PDB entry 6YLY | electron microscopy, 3.80 A resolution | chains C and 1 of the 49 polymer chains in the assembly

[Chain C]
Molecule: 60S ribosomal protein L4-A
Organism: Saccharomyces cerevisiae
UniProt: P10664 (RL4A_YEAST); numbering as in UniProt (aligned over 1-362)
Sequence (362 residues; numbered 1 to 362; the number before each row is that of its first residue):
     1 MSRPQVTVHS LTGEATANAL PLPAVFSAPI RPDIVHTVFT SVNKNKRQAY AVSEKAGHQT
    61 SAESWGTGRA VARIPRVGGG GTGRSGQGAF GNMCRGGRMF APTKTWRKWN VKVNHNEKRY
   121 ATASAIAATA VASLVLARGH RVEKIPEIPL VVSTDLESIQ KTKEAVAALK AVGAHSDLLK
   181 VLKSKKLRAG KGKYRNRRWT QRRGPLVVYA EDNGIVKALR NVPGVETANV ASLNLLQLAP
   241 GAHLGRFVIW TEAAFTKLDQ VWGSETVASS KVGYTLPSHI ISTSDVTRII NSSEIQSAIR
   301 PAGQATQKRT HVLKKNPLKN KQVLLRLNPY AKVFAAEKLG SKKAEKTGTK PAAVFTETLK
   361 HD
Unresolved in the structure: 1
Swiss-Prot annotation at these positions:
  - modified residue: Ser2 (N-acetylserine), Arg95 (Omega-N-methylarginine)
  - mutagenesis: Arg95 (R95E: Leads to a slower growth at higher temperatures but allows RPL4 assembly into the 60S subunit; when associated with E-98), Arg98 (R98E: Leads to a slower growth at higher temperatures but allows RPL4 assembly into the 60S subunit; when associated with E-95), Ile289 (I289A: Leads to an inefficient release from ACL4 with a delayed assembly into the 60S subunit; when associated with A-290 and A-295), Ile290 (I290A: Leads to an inefficient release from ACL4 with a delayed assembly into the 60S subunit; when associated with A-289 and A-295), Ile295 (I295A: Leads to an inefficient release from ACL4 with a delayed assembly into the 60S subunit; when associated with A-289 and A-290), Lys314 (K314A: Significantly diminished nuclear localization; when associated with A-315 and A-319), Lys315 (K315A: Significantly diminished nuclear localization; when associated with A-314 and A-319), Lys319 (K319A: Significantly diminished nuclear localization; when associated with A-314 and A-315), Lys332 (K332E: Leads to an inefficient release from ACL4 with a delayed assembly into the 60S subunit; when associated with A-334), Phe334 (F334A: Leads to an inefficient release from ACL4 with a delayed assembly into the 60S subunit; when associated with e-332)

[Chain 1]
Molecule: 25S rRNA
Organism: Saccharomyces cerevisiae
Sequence (3396 nucleotides; each row starts with the number of its first residue):
     1 GUUUGACCUC AAAUCAGGUA GGAGUACCCG CUGAACUUAA GCAUAUCAAU AAGCGGAGGA
    61 AAAGAAACCA ACCGGGAUUG CCUUAGUAAC GGCGAGUGAA GCGGCAAAAG CUCAAAUUUG
   121 AAAUCUGGUA CCUUCGGUGC CCGAGUUGUA AUUUGGAGAG GGCAACUUUG GGGCCGUUCC
   181 UUGUCUAUGU UCCUUGGAAC AGGACGUCAU AGAGGGUGAG AAUCCCGUGU GGCGAGGAGU
   241 GCGGUUCUUU GUAAAGUGCC UUCGAAGAGU CGAGUUGUUU GGGAAUGCAG CUCUAAGUGG
   301 GUGGUAAAUU CCAUCUAAAG CUAAAUAUUG GCGAGAGACC GAUAGCGAAC AAGUACAGUG
   361 AUGGAAAGAU GAAAAGAACU UUGAAAAGAG AGUGAAAAAG UACGUGAAAU UGUUGAAAGG
   421 GAAGGGCAUU UGAUCAGACA UGGUGUUUUG UGCCCUCUGC UCCUUGUGGG UAGGGGAAUC
   481 UCGCAUUUCA CUGGGCCAGC AUCAGUUUUG GUGGCAGGAU AAAUCCAUAG GAAUGUAGCU
   541 UGCCUCGGUA AGUAUUAUAG CCUGUGGGAA UACUGCCAGC UGGGACUGAG GACUGCGACG
   601 UAAGUCAAGG AUGCUGGCAU AAUGGUUAUA UGCCGCCCGU CUUGAAACAC GGACCAAGGA
   661 GUCUAACGUC UAUGCGAGUG UUUGGGUGUA AAACCCAUAC GCGUAAUGAA AGUGAACGUA
   721 GGUUGGGGCC UCGCAAGAGG UGCACAAUCG ACCGAUCCUG AUGUCUUCGG AUGGAUUUGA
   781 GUAAGAGCAU AGCUGUUGGG ACCCGAAAGA UGGUGAACUA UGCCUGAAUA GGGUGAAGCC
   841 AGAGGAAACU CUGGUGGAGG CUCGUAGCGG UUCUGACGUG CAAAUCGAUC GUCGAAUUUG
   901 GGUAUAGGGG CGAAAGACUA AUCGAACCAU CUAGUAGCUG GUUCCUGCCG AAGUUUCCCU
   961 CAGGAUAGCA GAAGCUCGUA UCAGUUUUAU GAGGUAAAGC GAAUGAUUAG AGGUUCCGGG
  1021 GUCGAAAUGA CCUUGACCUA UUCUCAAACU UUAAAUAUGU AAGAAGUCCU UGUUACUUAA
  1081 UUGAACGUGG ACAUUUGAAU GAAGAGCUUU UAGUGGGCCA UUUUUGGUAA GCAGAACUGG
  1141 CGAUGCGGGA UGAACCGAAC GUAGAGUUAA GGUGCCGGAA UACACGCUCA UCAGACACCA
  1201 CAAAAGGUGU UAGUUCAUCU AGACAGCCGG ACGGUGGCCA UGGAAGUCGG AAUCCGCUAA
  1261 GGAGUGUGUA ACAACUCACC GGCCGAAUGA ACUAGCCCUG AAAAUGGAUG GCGCUCAAGC
  1321 GUGUUACCUA UACUCUACCG UCAGGGUUGA UAUGAUGCCC UGACGAGUAG GCAGGCGUGG
  1381 AGGUCAGUGA CGAAGCCUAG ACCGUAAGGU CGGGUCGAAC GGCCUCUAGU GCAGAUCUUG
  1441 GUGGUAGUAG CAAAUAUUCA AAUGAGAACU UUGAAGACUG AAGUGGGGAA AGGUUCCACG
  1501 UCAACAGCAG UUGGACGUGG GUUAGUCGAU CCUAAGAGAU GGGGAAGCUC CGUUUCAAAG
  1561 GCCUGAUUUU AUGCAGGCCA CCAUCGAAAG GGAAUCCGGU UAAGAUUCCG GAACCUGGAU
  1621 AUGGAUUCUU CACGGUAACG UAACUGAAUG UGGAGACGUC GGCGCGAGCC CUGGGAGGAG
  1681 UUAUCUUUUC UUCUUAACAG CUUAUCACCC CGGAAUUGGU UUAUCCGGAG AUGGGGUCUU
  1741 AUGGCUGGAA GAGGCCAGCA CCUUUGCUGG CUCCGGUGCG CUUGUGACGG CCCGUGAAAA
  1801 UCCACAGGAA GGAAUAGUUU UCAUGCCAGG UCGUACUGAU AACCGCAGCA GGUCUCCAAG
  1861 GUGAACAGCC UCUAGUUGAU AGAAUAAUGU AGAUAAGGGA AGUCGGCAAA AUAGAUCCGU
  1921 AACUUCGGGA UAAGGAUUGG CUCUAAGGGU CGGGUAGUGA GGGCCUUGGU CAGACGCAGC
  1981 GGGCGUGCUU GUGGACUGCU UGGUGGGGCU UGCUCUGCUA GGCGGACUAC UUGCGUGCCU
  2041 UGUUGUAGAC GGCCUUGGUA GGUCUCUUGU AGACCGUCGC UUGCUACAAU UAACGAUCAA
  2101 CUUAGAACUG GUACGGACAA GGGGAAUCUG ACUGUCUAAU UAAAACAUAG CAUUGCGAUG
  2161 GUCAGAAAGU GAUGUUGACG CAAUGUGAUU UCUGCCCAGU GCUCUGAAUG UCAAAGUGAA
  2221 GAAAUUCAAC CAAGCGCGGG UAAACGGCGG GAGUAACUAU GACUCUCUUA AGGUAGCCAA
  2281 AUGCCUCGUC AUCUAAUUAG UGACGCGCAU GAAUGGAUUA ACGAGAUUCC CACUGUCCCU
  2341 AUCUACUAUC UAGCGAAACC ACAGCCAAGG GAACGGGCUU GGCAGAAUCA GCGGGGAAAG
  2401 AAGACCCUGU UGAGCUUGAC UCUAGUUUGA CAUUGUGAAG AGACAUAGAG GGUGUAGAAU
  2461 AAGUGGGAGC UUCGGCGCCA GUGAAAUACC ACUACCUUUA UAGUUUCUUU ACUUAUUCAA
  2521 UGAAGCGGAG CUGGAAUUCA UUUUCCACGU UCUAGCAUUC AAGGUCCCAU UCGGGGCUGA
  2581 UCCGGGUUGA AGACAUUGUC AGGUGGGGAG UUUGGCUGGG GCGGCACAUC UGUUAAACGA
  2641 UAACGCAGAU GUCCUAAGGG GGGCUCAUGG AGAACAGAAA UCUCCAGUAG AACAAAAGGG
  2701 UAAAAGCCCC CUUGAUUUUG AUUUUCAGUG UGAAUACAAA CCAUGAAAGU GUGGCCUAUC
  2761 GAUCCUUUAG UCCCUCGGAA UUUGAGGCUA GAGGUGCCAG AAAAGUUACC ACAGGGAUAA
  2821 CUGGCUUGUG GCAGUCAAGC GUUCAUAGCG ACAUUGCUUU UUGAUUCUUC GAUGUCGGCU
  2881 CUUCCUAUCA UACCGAAGCA GAAUUCGGUA AGCGUUGGAU UGUUCACCCA CUAAUAGGGA
  2941 ACGUGAGCUG GGUUUAGACC GUCGUGAGAC AGGUUAGUUU UACCCUACUG AUGAAUGUUA
  3001 CCGCAAUAGU AAUUGAACUU AGUACGAGAG GAACAGUUCA UUCGGAUAAU UGGUUUUUGC
  3061 GGCUGUCUGA UCAGGCAUUG CCGCGAAGCU ACCAUCCGCU GGAUUAUGGC UGAACGCCUC
  3121 UAAGUCAGAA UCCAUGCUAG AACGCGGUGA UUUCUUUGCU CCACACAAUA UAGAUGGAUA
  3181 CGAAUAAGGC GUCCUUGUGG CGUCGCUGAA CCAUAGCAGG CUAGCAACGG UGCACUUGGC
  3241 GGAAAGGCCU UGGGUGCUUG CUGGCGAAUU GCAAUGUCAU UUUGCGUGGG GAUAAAUCAU
  3301 UUGUAUACGA CUUAGAUGUA CAACGGGGUA UUGUAAGCAG UAGAGUAGCC UUGUUGUUAC
  3361 GAUCUGCUGA GAUUAAGCCU UUGUUGUCUG AUUUGU
Unresolved in the structure: 1-2, 441-493, 643-647, 994-1053, 1070-1089, 1567-1573, 1954-2092, 2192-2312, 2371-2375, 2398-2421, 2446-2500, 2607-2767, 2791-2818, 2941-2980

[Interface between chain C and chain 1]
Contacting residue pairs (266):
  Arg31(C) - U673(1)  hydrogen bond to the phosphate
  Arg31(C) - G674(1)  salt bridge to the phosphate
  Ile34(C) - U673(1)  sugar contact
  Ile34(C) - G674(1)  sugar contact
  His36(C) - U1425(1)  hydrogen bond to the phosphate
  His36(C) - C1426(1)  phosphate contact
  Thr40(C) - C1426(1)  sugar contact
  Lys44(C) - A338(1)  base contact
  Lys44(C) - U1427(1)  salt bridge to the phosphate
  Asn45(C) - A692(1)  phosphate contact
  Asn45(C) - A693(1)  hydrogen bond to the phosphate
  Lys46(C) - A338(1)  phosphate contact
  Lys46(C) - A691(1)  phosphate contact
  Arg47(C) - A338(1)  phosphate contact
  Gln48(C) - A336(1)  base contact
  Gln48(C) - G337(1)  phosphate contact
  Gln48(C) - A338(1)  hydrogen bond to the phosphate
  Gln48(C) - A691(1)  hydrogen bond to the base
  Ala49(C) - G337(1)  hydrogen bond to the base
  Tyr50(C) - C339(1)  sugar contact
  Tyr50(C) - A1428(1)  phosphate contact
  Tyr50(C) - G1429(1)  hydrogen bond to the phosphate
  Val52(C) - G345(1)  phosphate contact
  Val52(C) - C346(1)  phosphate contact
  Val52(C) - G1429(1)  base contact
  Ser53(C) - C346(1)  hydrogen bond to the phosphate
  Glu54(C) - U329(1)  hydrogen bond to the base
  Lys55(C) - G347(1)  phosphate contact
  Ala56(C) - C346(1)  phosphate contact
  Ala56(C) - G347(1)  phosphate contact
  Gly57(C) - G347(1)  hydrogen bond to the phosphate
  His58(C) - A933(1)  salt bridge to the phosphate
  Gln59(C) - C346(1)  phosphate contact
  Gln59(C) - G347(1)  hydrogen bond to the base
  Thr60(C) - G364(1)  phosphate contact
  Ser61(C) - G363(1)  phosphate contact
  Ser61(C) - G364(1)  hydrogen bond to the phosphate
  Ser61(C) - A929(1)  hydrogen bond to the phosphate
  Ser64(C) - G805(1)  phosphate contact
  Ser64(C) - A806(1)  phosphate contact
  Gly66(C) - U1436(1)  base contact
  Thr67(C) - U1436(1)  base contact
  Gly68(C) - U1436(1)  hydrogen bond to the base
  Arg69(C) - U1436(1)  base contact
  Arg69(C) - A2358(1)  phosphate contact
  Arg69(C) - C2359(1)  salt bridge to the phosphate
  Ala70(C) - C1437(1)  phosphate contact
  Val71(C) - U1436(1)  sugar contact
  Val71(C) - C1437(1)  phosphate contact
  Ala72(C) - C1437(1)  phosphate contact
  Ala72(C) - U1438(1)  phosphate contact
  Arg73(C) - G805(1)  hydrogen bond to the base
  Arg73(C) - U939(1)  base contact
  Arg73(C) - U1436(1)  salt bridge to the phosphate
  Ile74(C) - C804(1)  sugar contact
  Pro75(C) - G805(1)  phosphate contact
  Arg76(C) - U1438(1)  salt bridge to the phosphate
  Gly78(C) - G363(1)  hydrogen bond to the sugar
  Gly80(C) - A357(1)  sugar contact
  Gly80(C) - G363(1)  base contact
  Gly81(C) - C356(1)  hydrogen bond to the sugar
  Gly81(C) - A357(1)  sugar contact
  Thr82(C) - A355(1)  hydrogen bond to the base
  Thr82(C) - G363(1)  base contact
  Thr82(C) - G364(1)  sugar contact
  Thr82(C) - A365(1)  sugar contact
  Arg84(C) - G364(1)  phosphate contact
  Arg84(C) - A365(1)  salt bridge to the phosphate
  Gln87(C) - U1439(1)  phosphate contact
  Gly88(C) - U1438(1)  phosphate contact
  Gly88(C) - U1439(1)  phosphate contact
  Phe90(C) - C804(1)  phosphate contact
  Asn92(C) - G659(1)  hydrogen bond to the sugar
  Asn92(C) - A660(1)  hydrogen bond to the sugar
  Asn92(C) - C803(1)  hydrogen bond to the sugar
  Met93(C) - G658(1)  base contact
  Met93(C) - G659(1)  sugar contact
  Met93(C) - A1435(1)  base contact
  Cys94(C) - U1438(1)  sugar contact
  Arg95(C) - U343(1)  hydrogen bond to the sugar
  Arg95(C) - A344(1)  phosphate contact
  Arg95(C) - A366(1)  salt bridge to the phosphate
  Arg95(C) - A367(1)  salt bridge to the phosphate
  Arg95(C) - U1438(1)  sugar contact
  Arg95(C) - U1439(1)  sugar contact
  Gly96(C) - A344(1)  hydrogen bond to the phosphate
  Gly97(C) - G345(1)  phosphate contact
  Arg98(C) - C804(1)  salt bridge to the phosphate
  Arg98(C) - A933(1)  hydrogen bond to the base
  Met99(C) - G345(1)  phosphate contact
  Met99(C) - A933(1)  base contact
  Met99(C) - G1429(1)  base contact
  Phe100(C) - G661(1)  sugar contact
  Phe100(C) - U662(1)  sugar contact
  Phe100(C) - C802(1)  sugar contact
  Phe100(C) - C803(1)  sugar contact
  Ala101(C) - U662(1)  base contact
  Pro102(C) - G800(1)  base contact
  Pro102(C) - A933(1)  base contact
  Lys104(C) - G800(1)  base contact
  Trp106(C) - U664(1)  sugar contact
  Arg107(C) - G1429(1)  salt bridge to the phosphate
  Lys108(C) - U664(1)  phosphate contact
  Val111(C) - A791(1)  sugar contact
  Lys112(C) - G680(1)  hydrogen bond to the sugar
  Lys112(C) - A789(1)  sugar contact
  Lys112(C) - U790(1)  hydrogen bond to the sugar
  Val113(C) - U681(1)  phosphate contact
  Asn114(C) - G680(1)  phosphate contact
  Asn114(C) - U681(1)  phosphate contact
  Asn114(C) - A789(1)  hydrogen bond to the base
  His115(C) - U681(1)  hydrogen bond to the phosphate
  His115(C) - C695(1)  salt bridge to the phosphate
  His115(C) - C696(1)  salt bridge to the phosphate
  Asn116(C) - G674(1)  sugar contact
  Asn116(C) - G680(1)  phosphate contact
  Asn116(C) - U681(1)  phosphate contact
  Glu117(C) - U673(1)  base contact
  Lys118(C) - U681(1)  hydrogen bond to the base
  Lys118(C) - U682(1)  hydrogen bond to the base
  Lys118(C) - C694(1)  salt bridge to the phosphate
  Arg119(C) - C695(1)  salt bridge to the phosphate
  Arg119(C) - C696(1)  salt bridge to the phosphate
  Tyr120(C) - G674(1)  sugar contact
  Arg138(C) - G1383(1)  phosphate contact
  Arg138(C) - U1384(1)  sugar contact
  Gly139(C) - C1385(1)  phosphate contact
  Arg141(C) - C1385(1)  salt bridge to the phosphate
  Arg141(C) - A1386(1)  sugar contact
  Gln160(C) - U210(1)  phosphate contact
  Lys161(C) - A209(1)  salt bridge to the phosphate
  Lys161(C) - U210(1)  salt bridge to the phosphate
  Thr162(C) - A209(1)  base contact
  Thr162(C) - U210(1)  hydrogen bond to the phosphate
  Thr162(C) - A211(1)  phosphate contact
  Lys163(C) - C208(1)  salt bridge to the phosphate
  Lys163(C) - A209(1)  phosphate contact
  Ser176(C) - A1386(1)  base contact
  Leu179(C) - A1386(1)  base contact
  Lys180(C) - A1386(1)  base contact
  Ser184(C) - A1386(1)  sugar contact
  Lys186(C) - G1387(1)  base contact
  Lys186(C) - U1388(1)  hydrogen bond to the base
  Lys186(C) - G1389(1)  hydrogen bond to the base
  Lys186(C) - C1420(1)  base contact
  Leu187(C) - A1419(1)  base contact
  Leu187(C) - C1420(1)  base contact
  Arg188(C) - G1382(1)  salt bridge to the phosphate
  Arg188(C) - C1420(1)  phosphate contact
  Ala189(C) - C1420(1)  phosphate contact
  Ala189(C) - G1421(1)  phosphate contact
  Gly190(C) - G1380(1)  phosphate contact
  Gly190(C) - C1420(1)  phosphate contact
  Lys191(C) - G1380(1)  hydrogen bond to the phosphate
  Gly192(C) - A1381(1)  phosphate contact
  Lys193(C) - A1419(1)  sugar contact
  Lys193(C) - C1420(1)  phosphate contact
  Tyr194(C) - G341(1)  base contact
  Arg195(C) - C339(1)  salt bridge to the phosphate
  Arg195(C) - C340(1)  salt bridge to the phosphate
  Arg195(C) - G341(1)  hydrogen bond to the base
  Asn196(C) - G337(1)  hydrogen bond to the phosphate
  Arg197(C) - A338(1)  sugar contact
  Arg197(C) - C339(1)  salt bridge to the phosphate
  Arg197(C) - A1381(1)  salt bridge to the phosphate
  Arg198(C) - G215(1)  salt bridge to the phosphate
  Trp199(C) - G214(1)  hydrogen bond to the phosphate
  Trp199(C) - G220(1)  phosphate contact
  Trp199(C) - A221(1)  phosphate contact
  Arg202(C) - U1384(1)  salt bridge to the phosphate
  Arg202(C) - C1385(1)  phosphate contact
  Arg203(C) - G1382(1)  phosphate contact
  Arg203(C) - G1383(1)  salt bridge to the phosphate
  Arg203(C) - U1384(1)  hydrogen bond to the phosphate
  Tyr209(C) - U689(1)  hydrogen bond to the base
  Val216(C) - U689(1)  base contact
  Lys217(C) - U210(1)  hydrogen bond to the base
  Arg220(C) - U210(1)  hydrogen bond to the phosphate
  Arg220(C) - A211(1)  salt bridge to the phosphate
  Arg220(C) - G229(1)  hydrogen bond to the sugar
  Asn221(C) - A209(1)  hydrogen bond to the base
  Asn221(C) - A211(1)  phosphate contact
  Asn221(C) - G212(1)  hydrogen bond to the sugar
  Asn221(C) - A213(1)  phosphate contact
  Val222(C) - A209(1)  base contact
  Pro223(C) - G212(1)  sugar contact
  Thr227(C) - U689(1)  hydrogen bond to the base
  Ala228(C) - U689(1)  base contact
  Asn229(C) - U689(1)  base contact
  Ala231(C) - C694(1)  hydrogen bond to the sugar
  Ser232(C) - A693(1)  sugar contact
  Ser232(C) - C694(1)  sugar contact
  Asn234(C) - A693(1)  hydrogen bond to the sugar
  Pro240(C) - G1383(1)  sugar contact
  Gly241(C) - G1382(1)  hydrogen bond to the base
  His243(C) - G1383(1)  base contact
  His243(C) - C1424(1)  hydrogen bond to the base
  Lys271(C) - C695(1)  salt bridge to the phosphate
  Lys271(C) - C696(1)  phosphate contact
  Val272(C) - C696(1)  hydrogen bond to the phosphate
  Val272(C) - A697(1)  phosphate contact
  Thr287(C) - U1348(1)  base contact
  Thr287(C) - A1350(1)  phosphate contact
  Ile290(C) - U1348(1)  sugar contact
  Ile290(C) - G1349(1)  phosphate contact
  Asn291(C) - G1349(1)  hydrogen bond to the phosphate
  Asn291(C) - A1350(1)  hydrogen bond to the phosphate
  Arg300(C) - U1347(1)  salt bridge to the phosphate
  Ala302(C) - U1347(1)  phosphate contact
  Gly303(C) - U1347(1)  phosphate contact
  Ala305(C) - G1346(1)  hydrogen bond to the base
  Ala305(C) - U1347(1)  sugar contact
  Thr306(C) - C1359(1)  sugar contact
  Gln307(C) - G1345(1)  base contact
  Gln307(C) - G1346(1)  sugar contact
  Gln307(C) - C1359(1)  hydrogen bond to the sugar
  Gln307(C) - C1360(1)  sugar contact
  Lys308(C) - U594(1)  hydrogen bond to the sugar
  Lys308(C) - G609(1)  hydrogen bond to the base
  Arg309(C) - G590(1)  hydrogen bond to the sugar
  Arg309(C) - G609(1)  base contact
  Arg309(C) - G610(1)  hydrogen bond to the base
  Arg309(C) - C1360(1)  phosphate contact
  Arg309(C) - U1361(1)  salt bridge to the phosphate
  His311(C) - G609(1)  sugar contact
  Val312(C) - G609(1)  sugar contact
  Val312(C) - G610(1)  base contact
  Leu313(C) - G610(1)  base contact
  Lys315(C) - A504(1)  hydrogen bond to the sugar
  Lys315(C) - A608(1)  salt bridge to the phosphate
  Lys315(C) - G609(1)  salt bridge to the phosphate
  Asn316(C) - U506(1)  phosphate contact
  Leu318(C) - A578(1)  phosphate contact
  Lys319(C) - U506(1)  salt bridge to the phosphate
  Asn320(C) - A504(1)  phosphate contact
  Asn320(C) - G505(1)  phosphate contact
  Asn320(C) - A608(1)  hydrogen bond to the phosphate
  Gln322(C) - G597(1)  hydrogen bond to the base
  Gln322(C) - A598(1)  sugar contact
  Gln322(C) - A607(1)  sugar contact
  Gln322(C) - A608(1)  sugar contact
  Leu324(C) - A578(1)  sugar contact
  Leu325(C) - G597(1)  sugar contact
  Arg326(C) - C596(1)  hydrogen bond to the base
  Arg326(C) - G597(1)  sugar contact
  Arg326(C) - A608(1)  hydrogen bond to the phosphate
  Arg326(C) - G609(1)  salt bridge to the phosphate
  Asn328(C) - A578(1)  base contact
  Ala331(C) - A578(1)  sugar contact
  Lys332(C) - A598(1)  phosphate contact
  Lys332(C) - C599(1)  salt bridge to the phosphate
  Phe334(C) - A578(1)  stacking on the base
  Phe334(C) - G579(1)  phosphate contact
  Gly340(C) - G514(1)  base contact
  Gly340(C) - C515(1)  hydrogen bond to the sugar
  Ser341(C) - G514(1)  hydrogen bond to the sugar
  Ser341(C) - C515(1)  hydrogen bond to the phosphate
  Lys342(C) - C515(1)  hydrogen bond to the sugar
  Lys342(C) - A516(1)  sugar contact
  Lys343(C) - C515(1)  phosphate contact
  Lys343(C) - A516(1)  phosphate contact
  Ala344(C) - A516(1)  hydrogen bond to the phosphate
  Lys346(C) - U520(1)  base contact
  Thr347(C) - U520(1)  hydrogen bond to the base
  Thr349(C) - U520(1)  hydrogen bond to the base
  Phe355(C) - A519(1)  phosphate contact
Interface residues without a listed pair, chain C (174 interface residues in all): Asp33, Phe39, Asn43, Glu63, Val77, Gly79, Gly83, Gly86, Gly91, Thr103, Lys183, Gln201, Leu233, Leu236, Pro277, Gln296, Pro301, Gln304, Thr310, Lys314, Lys321, Val323, Tyr330, Ala335, Pro351, Leu359, Lys360
Interface residues without a listed pair, chain 1 (130 interface residues in all): G203, A204, U507, C580, G595, G600, C663, A665, C675, G792, U930, C1358, G1440

[Summary]
The interface between chain C and chain 1 involves 174 residues on one side and 130 on the other; the contacts
include 70 hydrogen bonds, 37 salt bridges and 1 aromatic stacking contact. Polar contacts include
Gln48(C)-A691(1), Ala49(C)-G337(1) and Glu54(C)-U329(1).
Chain C is 60S ribosomal protein L4-A and chain 1 is 25S rRNA, both from Saccharomyces cerevisiae; the
structure, pre-60S State NE2 (TAP-Flag-Nop53), was determined by electron microscopy, deposited together with
6YLE, 6YLF and 6YLX.
